Entry 1Z0E (X-ray diffraction, 2.05 A resolution); this record covers chains E and F of the 6 polymer chains in the assembly.

[Chain E (and F)]
Protein: Putative protease La homolog type
Organism: Archaeoglobus fulgidus
Notes: EC 3.4.21.53; fragment: proteolytic domain; chain F of this document is another copy of the same molecule, construct and numbering; everything in this record applies to it too
UniProt: O29883 (LONH_ARCFU); residues 417-621 here = UniProt positions 417-621
Chain sequence (205 residues; each row starts with the number of its first residue):
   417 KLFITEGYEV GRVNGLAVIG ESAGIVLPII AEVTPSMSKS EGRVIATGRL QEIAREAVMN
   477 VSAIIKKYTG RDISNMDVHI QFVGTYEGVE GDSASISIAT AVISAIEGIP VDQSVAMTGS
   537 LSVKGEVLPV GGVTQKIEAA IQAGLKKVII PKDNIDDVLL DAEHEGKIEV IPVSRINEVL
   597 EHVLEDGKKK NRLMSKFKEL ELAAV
Disordered / not traced: 454-456, 615-621
Swiss-Prot annotation at these positions:
  - active site: Ser509, Lys552
  - mutagenesis: Glu506 (E506A: Slightly decreases proteolytic activity), Asp508 (D508A: No effect), Ser509 (S509A: Completely abolishes proteolytic activity)
What the authors report for this chain:
  - catalytic residues: Ser509
  - catalytic residues: Lys552 (proposed by the authors, not directly observed)
  - mutagenesis - S509A: abolished catalytic activity
  - mutagenesis - D508A: unchanged catalytic activity
  - mutagenesis - E506A: decreased catalytic activity

[Chain E / chain F interface]
Contacting residue pairs - 28 pairs, chain E then chain F:
  Lys417(E) - Pro545(F)
  Leu418(E) - Leu544(F)  hydrophobic
  Leu418(E) - Pro545(F)
  Val426(E) - Lys540(F)
  Ile446(E) - Ser538(F)
  Ile446(E) - Val539(F)  hydrophobic
  Glu448(E) - Lys483(F)
  Glu448(E) - Val539(F)
  Glu448(E) - Lys540(F)
  Thr450(E) - Lys482(F)
  Thr450(E) - Lys483(F)
  Met453(E) - Lys482(F)
  Ile461(E) - Met475(F)  hydrophobic
  Ala462(E) - Met475(F)
  Thr463(E) - Glu472(F)
  Thr463(E) - Met475(F)
  Thr463(E) - Asn476(F)  hydrogen bond
  Asp493(E) - Lys482(F)  salt bridge
  His495(E) - Met475(F)
  His495(E) - Ser478(F)
  His495(E) - Ala479(F)
  His495(E) - Lys482(F)  hydrogen bond
  His495(E) - Val539(F)
  Gln497(E) - Ala510(F)
  Gln497(E) - Leu537(F)  hydrogen bond (side chain-backbone)
  Gln497(E) - Ser538(F)
  Gln497(E) - Val539(F)  hydrogen bond (side chain-backbone)
  Thr501(E) - Ser509(F)  hydrogen bond
Interface residues without a listed pair, chain E (18 interface residues in all): Arg428, Ala447, Arg459, Val499
Interface residues without a listed pair, chain F (17 interface residues in all): Asp488, Glu506

[Overview]
The interface between chain E and chain F involves 18 residues on one side and 17 on the other; the contacts
include 5 hydrogen bonds and 1 salt bridge. Among the polar pairs are Asp493(E)-Lys482(F), Thr463(E)-Asn476(F)
and His495(E)-Lys482(F). The paper reports catalytic residues Ser509(E) and Lys552(E); S509A of chain E
abolishes catalytic activity; 3 substitutions were tested in all.
Chain E and chain F are both Putative protease La homolog type (Archaeoglobus fulgidus); the structure,
Crystal Structure of A. fulgidus Lon proteolytic domain, was determined by X-ray diffraction together with
1Z0B, 1Z0C, 1Z0G and 1Z0W from the same study.
